PDB entry 8ETU | electron microscopy, 2.80 A resolution | chains T and Y of the 10 polymer chains in the assembly

Chain T:
Name: RuvB-like protein 1
From: Saccharomyces cerevisiae S288C
Notes: EC 3.6.4.12
UniProtKB: Q03940 (RUVB1_YEAST); numbering as in UniProt (aligned over 21-463)
Sequence (443 residues; row label = number of the first residue in the row):
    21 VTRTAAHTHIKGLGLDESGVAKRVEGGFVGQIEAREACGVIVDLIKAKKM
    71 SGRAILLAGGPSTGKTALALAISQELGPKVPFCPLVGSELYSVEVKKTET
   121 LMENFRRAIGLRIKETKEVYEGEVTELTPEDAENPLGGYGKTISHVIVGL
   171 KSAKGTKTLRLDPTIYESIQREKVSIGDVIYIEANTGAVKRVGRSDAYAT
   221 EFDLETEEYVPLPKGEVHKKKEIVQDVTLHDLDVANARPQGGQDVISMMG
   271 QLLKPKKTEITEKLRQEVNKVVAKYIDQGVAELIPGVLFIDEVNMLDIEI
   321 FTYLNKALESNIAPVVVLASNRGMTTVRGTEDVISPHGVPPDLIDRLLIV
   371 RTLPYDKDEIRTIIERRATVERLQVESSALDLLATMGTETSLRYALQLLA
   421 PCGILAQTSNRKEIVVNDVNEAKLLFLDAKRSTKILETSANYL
Unresolved in the structure: 153-160
Ligand contacts: ADP (adenosine-5'-diphosphate): A26, H27, H29, I30, G47, F48, V49, G50, G80, P81, S82, T83, G84, K85, T86, A87, Y375, I383, L412, R413

Chain Y:
Name: RuvB-like protein 2
From: Saccharomyces cerevisiae S288C
Notes: EC 3.6.4.12
UniProtKB: Q12464 (RUVB2_YEAST); residues 15-471 here = UniProt positions 15-471
Sequence (457 residues; each row starts with the number of its first residue):
    15 KSLSLIAAHSHITGLGLDENLQPRPTSEGMVGQLQARRAAGVILKMVQNG
    65 TIAGRAVLVAGPPSTGKTALAMGVSQSLGKDVPFTAIAGSEIFSLELSKT
   115 EALTQAFRKSIGIKIKEETELIEGEVVEIQIDRSITGGHKQGKLTIKTTD
   165 METIYELGNKMIDGLTKEKVLAGDVISIDKASGKITKLGRSFARSRDYDA
   215 MGADTRFVQCPEGELQKRKTVVHTVSLHEIDVINSRTQGFLALFTGDTGE
   265 IRSEVRDQINTKVAEWKEEGKAEIVPGVLFIDEVHMLDIECFSFINRALE
   315 DEFAPIVMMATNRGVSKTRGTNYKSPHGLPLDLLDRSIIITTKSYNEQEI
   365 KTILSIRAQEEEVELSSDALDLLTKTGVETSLRYSSNLISVAQQIAMKRK
   415 NNTVEVEDVKRAYLLFLDSARSVKYVQENESQYIDDQGNVQISIAKSADP
   465 DAMDTTE
Unresolved in the structure: 15, 461-471
Ligand contacts:
  - ADP (adenosine-5'-diphosphate), molecule 1: A22, H23, H25, G43, M44, V45, P76, P77, S78, T79, G80, K81, T82, A83, Y359, I367, R371, L396, R397
  - ADP, molecule 2: R311, E314, R350
Curated features (UniProtKB/Swiss-Prot):
  - binding site (ATP): G75 to T82
  - mutagenesis: G75 (G75A: Lethal), G80 (G80A: Growth defect at 37 degrees Celsius), K81 (K81A: Defect in snoRNA accumulation. Growth defect at 37 degrees Celsius; K81E: Lethal; K81R: Growth defect at 37 degrees Celsius), D296 (D296N: Lethal), E297 (E297G: Lethal)

How chain T and chain Y interact:
Residue-residue contacts (132; chain T residue first):
  E37(T) with K412(Y)
  S38(T) with K412(Y)
  G39(T) with K412(Y)
  E53(T) with L429(Y)
  E56(T) with R425(Y), salt bridge
  A57(T) with F430(Y)
  D63(T) with Q408(Y); K412(Y), salt bridge
  L64(T) with S404(Y); Q408(Y)
  A67(T) with Q408(Y)
  K69(T) with L19(Y); I20(Y), hydrogen bond (backbone-backbone); E375(Y); E376(Y), salt bridge
  M70(T) with L19(Y); I20(Y); E375(Y)
  S71(T) with L19(Y); I20(Y), hydrogen bond (backbone-backbone)
  R73(T) with N401(Y); S404(Y)
  G79(T) with Y447(Y)
  G80(T) with Q446(Y)
  P81(T) with Q446(Y); I456(Y), hydrophobic
  S82(T) with I456(Y)
  S112(T) with L109(Y)
  V113(T) with L109(Y)
  E114(T) with L109(Y)
  V115(T) with L109(Y)
  K116(T) with E105(Y), hydrogen bond (side chain-backbone); F107(Y)
  T118(T) with S104(Y)
  Y140(T) with D213(Y), hydrogen bond (side chain-backbone)
  L179(T) with D213(Y)
  R180(T) with D211(Y); Y212(Y); D213(Y)
  L181(T) with Y212(Y); A214(Y), hydrophobic
  D182(T) with Y212(Y); A214(Y); M215(Y); G216(Y)
  T184(T) with D218(Y)
  I185(T) with A214(Y), hydrophobic; G216(Y)
  A204(T) with A214(Y); M215(Y), hydrogen bond (backbone-backbone)
  N205(T) with M215(Y); G216(Y)
  T206(T) with G216(Y); A217(Y)
  A257(T) with T259(Y)
  P259(T) with D261(Y)
  T278(T) with T259(Y)
  E279(T) with S108(Y), hydrogen bond; E110(Y); T259(Y); G260(Y)
  T281(T) with L257(Y), hydrogen bond (side chain-backbone); G260(Y)
  K283(T) with E243(Y); F258(Y)
  L284(T) with F258(Y), hydrophobic
  N289(T) with L17(Y)
  V292(T) with L17(Y), hydrophobic
  I296(T) with S16(Y); L17(Y), hydrophobic
  L303(T) with L17(Y), hydrophobic
  I318(T) with M300(Y), hydrophobic
  E319(T) with S104(Y), hydrogen bond (backbone-side chain); F107(Y); R333(Y), salt bridge
  T322(T) with S104(Y); E297(Y); M300(Y), hydrogen bond
  Y323(T) with E105(Y)
  N325(T) with E297(Y), hydrogen bond
  K326(T) with A100(Y); I101(Y); A102(Y); D296(Y)
  E329(T) with A22(Y); H23(Y)
  N331(T) with S18(Y), hydrogen bond; L19(Y), hydrogen bond (backbone-backbone); A21(Y)
  I332(T) with L17(Y)
  N341(T) with Y447(Y); I448(Y), hydrogen bond (backbone-backbone)
  R342(T) with Y447(Y); I448(Y)
  G343(T) with Y447(Y); I448(Y), hydrogen bond (backbone-backbone)
  M344(T) with V440(Y), hydrophobic; D450(Y)
  T345(T) with I448(Y), hydrogen bond (side chain-backbone); D450(Y)
  T346(T) with D450(Y), hydrogen bond
  E351(T) with K331(Y), salt bridge
  P356(T) with V437(Y), hydrophobic
  H357(T) with S436(Y); V440(Y)
  D362(T) with N326(Y); R327(Y), salt bridge
  D365(T) with S395(Y), hydrogen bond; R397(Y)
  R366(T) with R397(Y); N401(Y), hydrogen bond (backbone-side chain)
  L368(T) with Y398(Y), hydrophobic; N401(Y); V405(Y), hydrophobic; F430(Y), hydrophobic
  I369(T) with F430(Y); L431(Y), hydrogen bond (backbone-backbone); D432(Y); S436(Y)
  V370(T) with F430(Y), hydrophobic
  R371(T) with L431(Y); Y439(Y); Y447(Y)
  P374(T) with Q446(Y)
  Y375(T) with I458(Y)
  T408(T) with S457(Y); I458(Y); A459(Y), hydrogen bond (backbone-backbone)
  E409(T) with S457(Y)
  T410(T) with S457(Y)
  S411(T) with I456(Y)
  K450(T) with S457(Y), hydrogen bond
Other interface residues (no listed pair), chain T (88 interface residues in all): V60, I61, K68, G207, I280, E282, E287, A293, D297, S330, D352, I364
Other interface residues (no listed pair), chain Y (74 interface residues in all): K123, K338, I409, L428, S433, Q441, E444, D449, V454

Summary:
The interface between chain T and chain Y involves 88 residues on one side and 74 on the other; the contacts
include 21 hydrogen bonds and 6 salt bridges. Among the polar pairs are E56(T)-R425(Y), D63(T)-K412(Y) and
K69(T)-E376(Y). Ligands of chain T: ADP.
Chain T is RuvB-like protein 1 and chain Y is RuvB-like protein 2, both from Saccharomyces cerevisiae S288C;
the structure, Class2 of the INO80-Hexasome complex, was determined by electron microscopy, deposited together
with 8ETS, 8ETT, 8ETV, 8ETW, 8EU9, 8EUE, 8EUF and 8EUJ.
